PDB entry 1T80 | X-ray diffraction, 2.10 A resolution | chain A

== Chain A ==
Protein: Zinc-alpha-2-glycoprotein
From: Homo sapiens
Reference sequence: P25311 (ZA2G_HUMAN); residues 1-278 here correspond to UniProt positions 18-295 (UniProt number = residue number + 17)
Sequence (278 residues; numbered 1 to 278; the number before each row is that of its first residue):
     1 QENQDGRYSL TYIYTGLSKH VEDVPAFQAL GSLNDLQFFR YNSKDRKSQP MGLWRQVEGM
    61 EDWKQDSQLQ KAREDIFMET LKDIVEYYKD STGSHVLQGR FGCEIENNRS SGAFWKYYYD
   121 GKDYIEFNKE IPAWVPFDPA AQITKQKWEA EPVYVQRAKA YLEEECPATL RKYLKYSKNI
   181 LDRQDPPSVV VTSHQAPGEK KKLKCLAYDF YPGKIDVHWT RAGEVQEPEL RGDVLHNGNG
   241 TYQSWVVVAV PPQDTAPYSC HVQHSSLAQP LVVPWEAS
Disordered / not traced: 1-4, 278
Disulfide bonds: Cys205-Cys260
Covalently attached groups: N-acetylglucosamine (NAG) linked to Asn108, Asn239
Differences from the reference sequence: engineered mutation Lys89 (Asn106 in P25311), Thr92 (Asn109 in P25311)

== Overview ==
Covalently linked N-acetylglucosamine: at Asn108 and Asn239.
Chain A is Zinc-alpha-2-glycoprotein (Homo sapiens); the structure, Zn-alpha-2-glycoprotein; CHO-ZAG PEG 200,
was determined by X-ray diffraction, deposited together with 1T7V, 1T7W, 1T7X, 1T7Y and 1T7Z.
